9D5X - chains A and B; structure by X-ray diffraction, 2.61 A resolution.

Chain A (and B):
Molecule: Group II intron-like 4 reverse transcriptase
Notes: chain B of this document is another copy of the same molecule, construct and numbering; everything in this record applies to it too
Amino-acid sequence (411 residues; row label = number of the first residue in the row):
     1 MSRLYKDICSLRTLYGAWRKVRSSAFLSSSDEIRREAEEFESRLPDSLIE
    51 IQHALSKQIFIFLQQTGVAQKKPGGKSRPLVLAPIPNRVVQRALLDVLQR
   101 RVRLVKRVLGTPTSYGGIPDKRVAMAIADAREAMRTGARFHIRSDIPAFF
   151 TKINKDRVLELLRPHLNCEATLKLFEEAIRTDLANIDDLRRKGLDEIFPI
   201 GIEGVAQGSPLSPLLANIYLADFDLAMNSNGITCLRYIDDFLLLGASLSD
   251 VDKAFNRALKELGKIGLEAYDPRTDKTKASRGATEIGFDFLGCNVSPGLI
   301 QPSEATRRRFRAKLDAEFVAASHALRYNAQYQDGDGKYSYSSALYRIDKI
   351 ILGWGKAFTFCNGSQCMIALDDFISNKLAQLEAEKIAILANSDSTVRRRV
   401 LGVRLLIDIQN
Disordered / not traced: 65-78, 116-120 (chain B: 1, 65-80, 118-121)
Residues lining bound ligands:
  - urea (URE), molecule 1: Arg143, Asp240, Asp289, Phe290, Leu291, Gly292
  - urea (URE), molecule 2: His323, Ala324, Tyr327, Asp333, Gly334, Asp335
Reported in the primary citation:
  - conformationally variable residues (order/disorder transition): Gln65 to Arg78, Gly116 to Asp120, Asn185 to Val205
  - contacts within the chain: Asp182-Arg190 (salt bridge), Arg191-Asp239 (salt bridge)
  - mutagenesis - R12A/Y15A/R19A, R12A/Y15A/R398A, R190E/R191E, R190E/I202E, R191E/I202E, R397A/R398A/R404A: decreased stability
  - self-association interface (contacts with another copy of this molecule); pairs are residue here / residue on that copy: Arg12-Asp46 (salt bridge), Tyr15-Tyr15, Arg19-Glu41, Arg398-Asp371, Arg404-Asp348
  - mutagenesis - R12A/Y15A/R19A, R12A/Y15A/R398A, R397A/R398A/R404A: decreased binding to Group II intron-like 4 reverse transcriptase (chain A)

Chain A / chain B interface:
Contacting residue pairs (100; chain A residue first):
  Arg12(A) with Asp46(B), salt bridge
  Tyr15(A) with Tyr15(B), hydrogen bond; Leu44(B); Pro45(B)
  Arg19(A) with Glu41(B); Ser42(B), hydrogen bond (side chain-backbone); Leu44(B); Pro45(B)
  Glu41(A) with Arg19(B); Glu41(B)
  Ser42(A) with Arg19(B), hydrogen bond (backbone-side chain)
  Arg43(A) with Arg19(B)
  Leu44(A) with Tyr15(B); Arg19(B); Arg22(B); Glu41(B)
  Pro45(A) with Tyr15(B); Arg19(B)
  Phe310(A) with Leu406(B), hydrophobic
  Tyr340(A) with Tyr340(B), hydrophobic
  Ser341(A) with Ser341(B); Leu344(B)
  Ser342(A) with Tyr345(B)
  Leu344(A) with Ser341(B); Leu401(B), hydrophobic; Val403(B)
  Tyr345(A) with Ser342(B); Tyr345(B), hydrophobic
  Asp348(A) with Gly402(B); Val403(B); Arg404(B), salt bridge
  Lys349(A) with Arg404(B)
  Ile351(A) with Val403(B), hydrophobic; Arg404(B); Leu406(B), hydrophobic; Ile409(B)
  Leu352(A) with Arg404(B); Ile409(B), hydrophobic
  Trp354(A) with Leu406(B), hydrophobic
  Gly355(A) with Leu406(B); Ile409(B)
  Lys356(A) with Ile409(B)
  Cys361(A) with Gln410(B)
  Gly363(A) with Gln410(B), hydrogen bond (backbone-side chain)
  Ser364(A) with Ile407(B); Gln410(B)
  Met367(A) with Leu406(B); Gln410(B)
  Ile368(A) with Ile407(B), hydrophobic
  Leu370(A) with Leu406(B), hydrophobic
  Asp371(A) with Arg398(B), salt bridge; Leu405(B); Leu406(B), hydrogen bond (side chain-backbone); Ile407(B), hydrogen bond (side chain-backbone)
  Ile374(A) with Arg398(B); Leu406(B), hydrophobic
  Ser375(A) with Ser394(B); Arg398(B), hydrogen bond
  Leu378(A) with Arg398(B); Leu401(B), hydrophobic
  Glu382(A) with Lys385(B), salt bridge
  Lys385(A) with Glu382(B), salt bridge
  Arg398(A) with Asp371(B), salt bridge; Ile374(B); Ser375(B), hydrogen bond; Leu378(B)
  Leu401(A) with Tyr340(B); Glu382(B)
  Gly402(A) with Leu344(B); Asp348(B)
  Val403(A) with Leu344(B); Asp348(B); Ile351(B), hydrophobic; Ile374(B), hydrophobic; Leu378(B), hydrophobic
  Arg404(A) with Asp348(B), salt bridge; Lys349(B); Ile351(B); Leu352(B)
  Leu405(A) with Asp371(B)
  Leu406(A) with Phe310(B), hydrophobic; Ile351(B), hydrophobic; Trp354(B), hydrophobic; Gly355(B); Leu370(B), hydrophobic; Asp371(B), hydrogen bond (backbone-side chain); Ile374(B), hydrophobic
  Ile407(A) with Ser364(B); Ile368(B), hydrophobic; Asp371(B), hydrogen bond (backbone-side chain)
  Ile409(A) with Ile351(B); Leu352(B), hydrophobic; Gly355(B); Lys356(B); Thr359(B)
  Gln410(A) with Cys361(B), hydrogen bond (side chain-backbone); Asn362(B); Gly363(B), hydrogen bond (side chain-backbone); Ser364(B); Met367(B)
Other interface residues (no listed pair), chain A (47 interface residues in all): Arg22, Thr359, Asn362, Ser394
Other interface residues (no listed pair), chain B (49 interface residues in all): Arg43, Ile49, Phe358

Overview:
Chain A and chain B form an interface of 47 and 49 residues respectively, with 12 hydrogen bonds and 7 salt
bridges. Polar contacts include Arg12(A)-Asp46(B), Asp348(A)-Arg404(B) and Asp371(A)-Arg398(B). From the
paper: R12A/Y15A/R19A, R12A/Y15A/R398A and R190E/R191E of chain A, among others, reduce stability;
conformational variability at Gln65(A), Gly116(A) and Asn185(A); 6 substitutions were tested in all.
Both chains are Group II intron-like 4 reverse transcriptase. Entry 9D5X (Structure of G2L4 RT Apoenzyme) was
determined by X-ray diffraction, deposited together with 9D4S.
